8QOG - chains A and B of the 4 polymer chains in the assembly; structure by electron microscopy, 3.10 A resolution.

== Chain A ==
Name: ORM2 isoform 1
From: Saccharomyces cerevisiae
UniProtKB: A0A6L0ZQC3 (A0A6L0ZQC3_YEASX); residue numbers follow UniProt; this construct covers 1-216
Sequence (216 residues; each row starts with the number of its first residue):
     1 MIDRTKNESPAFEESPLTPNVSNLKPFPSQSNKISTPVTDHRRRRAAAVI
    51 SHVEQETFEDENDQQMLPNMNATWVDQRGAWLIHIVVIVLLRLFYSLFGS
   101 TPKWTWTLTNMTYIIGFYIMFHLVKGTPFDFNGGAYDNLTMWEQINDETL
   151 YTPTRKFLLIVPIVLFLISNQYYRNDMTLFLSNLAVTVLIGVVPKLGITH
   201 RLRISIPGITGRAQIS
Not modelled in the structure: 1-36, 214-216
Construct notes: engineered mutation Ala46 (Ser in A0A6L0ZQC3), Ala47 (Ser in A0A6L0ZQC3), Ala48 (Ser in A0A6L0ZQC3)
Residues lining bound ligands:
  - Q7G (2-{[(4-O-alpha-D-glucopyranosyl-alpha-D-glucopyranosyl)oxy]methyl}-4-{[(3beta,9beta,14beta,17beta,25R)-spirost-5-en-3-yl]oxy}butyl 4-O-alpha-D-glucopyranosyl-alpha-D-glucopyranoside): Leu123, Val124, Lys125, Asp137
  - WAR (N-[(2S,3S,4R)-1,3,4-tris(oxidanyl)octadecan-2-yl]heptacosanamide): Asn71, Trp74, Ile83, His84, Val87, Leu91, Tyr113, Gly116, Phe117, Ile119, Met120, Val124, Gly126, Pro128, Met141

== Chain B ==
Name: Serine palmitoyltransferase 1
From: Saccharomyces cerevisiae
Notes: EC 2.3.1.50
UniProtKB: P25045 (LCB1_YEAST); the construct has insertions or renumbered stretches relative to UniProt, so the offset changes along the chain: -21 to -13 = UniProt 1-9; 10-558 = UniProt 10-558
Sequence (580 residues; each row starts with the number of its first residue; numbers below 1 keep their minus sign (Met-21 is residue -21)):
   -21 MAHIPEVLPDYKDHDGDYKDHDIDYKDDDDKKSIPIPAFIVTTSSYLWYY
    29 FNLVLTQIPGGQFIVSYIKKSHHDDPYRTTVEIGLILYGIIYYLSKPQQK
    79 KSLQAQKPNLSPQEIDALIEDWEPEPLVDPSATDEQSWRVAKTPVTMEMP
   129 IQNHITITRNNLQEKYTNVFNLASNNFLQLSATEPVKEVVKTTIKNYGVG
   179 ACGPAGFYGNQDVHYTLEYDLAQFFGTQGSVLYGQDFCAAPSVLPAFTKR
   229 GDVIVADDQVSLPVQNALQLSRSTVYYFNHNDMNSLECLLNELTEQEKLE
   279 KLPAIPRKFIVTEGIFHNSGDLAPLPELTKLKNKYKFRLFVDETFSIGVL
   329 GATGRGLSEHFNMDRATAIDITVGSMATALGSTGGFVLGDSVMCLHQRIG
   379 SNAYCFSACLPAYTVTSVSKVLKLMDSNNDAVQTLQKLSKSLHDSFASDD
   429 SLRSYVIVTSSPVSAVLHLQLTPAYRSRKFGYTCEQLFETMSALQKKSQT
   479 NKFIEPYEEEEKFLQSIVDHALINYNVLITRNTIVLKQETLPIVPSLKIC
   529 CNAAMSPEELKNACESVKQSILACCQESNK
Not modelled in the structure: -21 to 53, 554-558
Construct notes: insertion (-12 to 9)
Residues lining bound ligands: pyridoxal phosphate (PLP): Phe384, Ser385, Ala386
Reported in the primary citation:
  - mutagenesis - Y55DEL: decreased binding to ORM2 isoform 1 (chain A)
  - mutagenesis - Y55DEL: increased catalytic activity

== Interface between chain A and chain B ==
Residue-residue contacts (42):
  Pro37(A) - Val253(B)
  Pro37(A) - Tyr254(B)  hydrophobic
  Val38(A) - Val253(B)  hydrogen bond (backbone-backbone)
  Val38(A) - Tyr255(B)  hydrophobic
  Thr39(A) - Ser251(B)  hydrogen bond (side chain-backbone)
  Thr39(A) - Thr252(B)
  Thr39(A) - Val253(B)  hydrogen bond (side chain-backbone)
  His41(A) - Gly229(B)
  His41(A) - Arg250(B)
  His41(A) - Ser251(B)
  His41(A) - Thr252(B)  hydrogen bond (backbone-side chain)
  Arg42(A) - Thr252(B)
  Arg43(A) - Arg228(B)
  Gln55(A) - Ser80(B)
  Gln55(A) - Gln82(B)
  Glu59(A) - Arg250(B)  salt bridge
  Asp60(A) - Arg228(B)  salt bridge
  Glu61(A) - Lys79(B)  salt bridge
  Glu61(A) - Leu81(B)
  Gln64(A) - Arg228(B)
  Gln64(A) - Arg250(B)
  Gly133(A) - Lys227(B)
  Gly133(A) - Arg228(B)
  Asp137(A) - Lys227(B)
  Glu148(A) - Lys79(B)
  Thr149(A) - Gln77(B)
  Leu150(A) - Tyr70(B)
  Leu150(A) - Gln77(B)  hydrogen bond (backbone-backbone)
  Tyr151(A) - Tyr70(B)  hydrophobic
  Tyr151(A) - Ser73(B)
  Tyr151(A) - Gln76(B)
  Lys156(A) - Tyr70(B)
  Lys156(A) - Tyr71(B)  hydrogen bond (side chain-backbone)
  Leu159(A) - Tyr70(B)  hydrophobic
  Phe166(A) - Leu63(B)  hydrophobic
  Leu167(A) - Ile64(B)  hydrophobic
  Asn170(A) - Glu60(B)  hydrogen bond
  Arg174(A) - Arg56(B)  hydrogen bond (backbone-side chain)
  Arg174(A) - Glu60(B)  salt bridge
  Met177(A) - Arg56(B)  hydrogen bond
  Leu184(A) - Val59(B)  hydrophobic
  Leu196(A) - Tyr66(B)
Other interface residues (no listed pair), chain A (37 interface residues in all): Arg45, Glu56, Asn62, Gly134, Ala135, Pro153, Arg155, Ile163, Asn175, Phe180, Arg201
Other interface residues (no listed pair), chain B (28 interface residues in all): Gly67, Lys74, Leu280, Pro281
The authors on this interface:
  - interface residues, chain B: Tyr55(B)

== Summary ==
Chain A and chain B form an interface of 37 and 28 residues respectively, with 9 hydrogen bonds and 4 salt
bridges. Polar pairs include Glu59(A)-Arg250(B), Asp60(A)-Arg228(B) and Glu61(A)-Lys79(B). Chain A binds
compound WAR and compound Q7G. The paper reports that Y55DEL of chain B reduces binding to ORM2 isoform 1
(chain A); the interface residue Tyr55(B).
Chain A is ORM2 isoform 1 and chain B is Serine palmitoyltransferase 1, both from Saccharomyces cerevisiae;
the structure, Cryo-EM structure of the yeast SPT-Orm2-Monomer complex, was determined by electron microscopy,
deposited together with 8QOF.
